5ZWS - chains B and A; structure by X-ray diffraction, 2.00 A resolution.

== Chain B (and A) ==
Molecule: Acyl carrier protein
From: Leishmania major
Notes: chain A of this document is another copy of the same molecule, construct and numbering; everything in this record applies to it too
UniProt: E9AD06 (E9AD06_LEIMA); residues 3-80 here correspond to UniProt positions 73-150 (UniProt number = residue number + 70)
Chain sequence (83 residues; row label = number of the first residue in the row; numbers below 1 keep their minus sign (Gly-2 is residue -2)):
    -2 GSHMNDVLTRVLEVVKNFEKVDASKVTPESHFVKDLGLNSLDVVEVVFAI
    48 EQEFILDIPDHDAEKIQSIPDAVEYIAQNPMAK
Construct notes: expression tag (-2 to 2)

== How chain B and chain A interact ==
Contacting residue pairs - 15 pairs, chain B then chain A:
  Gly-2(B) with Arg7(A); Glu50(A), hydrogen bond (backbone-side chain)
  Ser-1(B) with Arg7(A); Lys80(A)
  His0(B) with Arg7(A); Lys80(A), hydrogen bond (backbone-backbone)
  Asp3(B) with Asp3(A); Arg7(A), salt bridge
  Arg7(B) with Gly-2(A); Ser-1(A); His0(A); Asp3(A), salt bridge
  Glu50(B) with Gly-2(A), hydrogen bond (side chain-backbone)
  Lys80(B) with Ser-1(A); His0(A), hydrogen bond (backbone-backbone)

== Summary ==
The chain B/chain A interface involves 7 residues from each chain; the contacts include 4 hydrogen bonds and 2
salt bridges. Polar pairs include Asp3(B)-Arg7(A), Gly-2(B)-Glu50(A) and His0(B)-Lys80(A).
Both chains are Acyl carrier protein (Leishmania major). Entry 5ZWS (Crystal structure of apo-acyl carrier
protein from Leishmania major) was determined by X-ray diffraction, deposited together with 5ZWT.
